3KQR - chains A and B of the 5 polymer chains in the assembly; structure by X-ray diffraction, 1.50 A resolution.

[Chain A (and B)]
Molecule: Serum amyloid P-component
Source organism: Homo sapiens
Notes: chain B of this document is another copy of the same molecule, construct and numbering; everything in this record applies to it too
UniProt: P02743 (SAMP_HUMAN); residues 1-204 here correspond to UniProt positions 20-223 (UniProt number = residue number + 19)
Sequence (204 residues; each row starts with the number of its first residue):
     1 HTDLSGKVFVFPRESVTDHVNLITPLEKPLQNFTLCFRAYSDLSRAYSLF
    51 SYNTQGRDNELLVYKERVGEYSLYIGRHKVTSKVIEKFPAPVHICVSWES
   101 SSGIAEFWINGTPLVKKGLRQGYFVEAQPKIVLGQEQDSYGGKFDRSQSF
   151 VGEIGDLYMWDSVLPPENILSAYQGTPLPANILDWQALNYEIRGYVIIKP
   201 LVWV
Disulfide bonds: Cys36-Cys95
Covalent attachments: N-acetylglucosamine (NAG) linked to Asn32
Bound ions: Ca2+ site 1: Asp58, Asn59, Glu136, Gln137, Asp138 (together with phosphoric acid mono-(2-amino-ethyl) ester); Ca2+ site 2: Glu136, Asp138, Gln148 (together with phosphoric acid mono-(2-amino-ethyl) ester)
Residues lining bound ligands: phosphoric acid mono-(2-amino-ethyl) ester (OPE): Asp58, Asn59, Leu62, Tyr64, Tyr74, Glu136, Asp138, Gln148
Curated features (UniProtKB/Swiss-Prot):
  - binding site (Ca(2+)): Asp58, Asn59, Glu136, Gln137, Asp138, Gln148
  - glycosylation: Asn32 (N-linked (GlcNAc...) asparagine)

[How chain A and chain B interact]
Contacting residue pairs - 35 pairs, chain A then chain B:
  Val10(A) - Ile104(B)  hydrophobic
  Val10(A) - Lys116(B)
  Pro12(A) - Ile104(B)  hydrophobic
  Pro12(A) - Lys117(B)
  Pro12(A) - Gly118(B)  hydrogen bond (backbone-backbone)
  Tyr40(A) - Pro113(B)  hydrogen bond (side chain-backbone)
  Tyr40(A) - Leu114(B)
  Tyr40(A) - Val115(B)  hydrophobic
  Ser41(A) - Val115(B)
  Asp42(A) - Ser82(B)
  Asp42(A) - Lys83(B)  hydrogen bond (side chain-backbone)
  Asp42(A) - Val115(B)
  Asp42(A) - Lys117(B)  salt bridge
  Ser44(A) - Lys83(B)  hydrogen bond
  Lys87(A) - Ile85(B)
  Phe88(A) - Lys83(B)
  Phe88(A) - Ile85(B)
  Pro89(A) - Lys83(B)
  Pro89(A) - Ile85(B)
  Gly152(A) - Val115(B)
  Glu153(A) - Val115(B)
  Glu153(A) - Lys116(B)  hydrogen bond (side chain-backbone)
  Tyr195(A) - Ser102(B)  hydrogen bond (side chain-backbone)
  Tyr195(A) - Gly103(B)
  Tyr195(A) - Gly118(B)
  Tyr195(A) - Leu119(B)
  Tyr195(A) - Gln121(B)
  Lys199(A) - Glu99(B)  salt bridge
  Lys199(A) - Ile104(B)
  Lys199(A) - Lys116(B)
  Val202(A) - Trp108(B)  hydrophobic
  Val202(A) - Pro113(B)  hydrophobic
  Val202(A) - Lys116(B)
  Val202(A) - Pro166(B)  hydrophobic
  Trp203(A) - Pro113(B)  hydrophobic
Other interface residues (no listed pair), chain A (19 interface residues in all): Arg13, Val151, Ile197, Pro200
Other interface residues (no listed pair), chain B (19 interface residues in all): Thr81, Val84

[Summary]
The chain A/chain B interface involves 19 residues from each chain, with 6 hydrogen bonds and 2 salt bridges.
Polar contacts include Asp42(A)-Lys117(B), Lys199(A)-Glu99(B) and Tyr40(A)-Pro113(B). Ligands of chain A:
phosphoric acid mono-(2-amino-ethyl) ester. Covalently linked N-acetylglucosamine: at Asn32(A).
Both chains are Serum amyloid P-component (Homo sapiens). Entry 3KQR (The structure of serum amyloid p
component bound to phosphoethanolamine) was determined by X-ray diffraction, deposited together with 3L2Y.
